Entry 4QW7 (X-ray diffraction, 2.70 A resolution); this record covers chains D and E of the 28 polymer chains in the assembly.

[Chain D]
Molecule: Proteasome subunit alpha type-5
Source organism: Saccharomyces cerevisiae
Notes: EC 3.4.25.1
Reference sequence: P32379 (PSA5_YEAST); residues -7 to 252 here correspond to UniProt positions 1-260 (UniProt number = residue number + 8)
Sequence (260 residues; row label = number of the first residue in the row; numbers below 1 keep their minus sign (Met-7 is residue -7)):
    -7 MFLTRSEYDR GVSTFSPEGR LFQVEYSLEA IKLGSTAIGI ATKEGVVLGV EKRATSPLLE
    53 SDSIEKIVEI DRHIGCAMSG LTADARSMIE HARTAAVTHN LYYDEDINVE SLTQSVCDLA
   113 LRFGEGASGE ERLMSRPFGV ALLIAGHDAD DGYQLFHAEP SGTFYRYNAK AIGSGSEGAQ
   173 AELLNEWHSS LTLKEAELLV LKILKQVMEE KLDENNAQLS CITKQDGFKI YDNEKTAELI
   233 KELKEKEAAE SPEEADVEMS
Unresolved in the structure: -7 to 0, 118-124, 243-252

[Chain E]
Molecule: Proteasome subunit alpha type-6
Source organism: Saccharomyces cerevisiae
Notes: EC 3.4.25.1
Reference sequence: P40302 (PSA6_YEAST); residues 0-233 here correspond to UniProt positions 1-234 (UniProt number = residue number + 1)
Sequence (234 residues; each row starts with the number of its first residue; numbering starts at 0):
     0 MFRNNYDGDT VTFSPTGRLF QVEYALEAIK QGSVTVGLRS NTHAVLVALK RNADELSSYQ
    60 KKIIKCDEHM GLSLAGLAPD ARVLSNYLRQ QCNYSSLVFN RKLAVERAGH LLCDKAQKNT
   120 QSYGGRPYGV GLLIIGYDKS GAHLLEFQPS GNVTELYGTA IGARSQGAKT YLERTLDTFI
   180 KIDGNPDELI KAGVEAISQS LRDESLTVDN LSIAIVGKDT PFTIYDGEAV AKYI
Unresolved in the structure: 0-2

[How chain D and chain E interact]
Contacting residue pairs (44; chain D residue first):
  Ser5(D) - Arg125(E)
  Thr6(D) - Gly7(E)
  Thr6(D) - Gln20(E)
  Phe7(D) - Gln20(E)  hydrogen bond (backbone-side chain)
  Phe7(D) - Tyr23(E)
  Phe7(D) - Ala24(E)  hydrophobic
  Phe7(D) - Leu76(E)  hydrophobic
  Phe7(D) - Arg125(E)
  Phe7(D) - Pro126(E)
  Phe7(D) - Gly128(E)
  Ser8(D) - Tyr23(E)
  Pro9(D) - Tyr23(E)  hydrophobic
  Pro9(D) - Glu26(E)
  Glu10(D) - Glu26(E)
  Glu10(D) - Gln30(E)
  Gly11(D) - Tyr23(E)
  Gly11(D) - Ala27(E)
  Leu13(D) - Arg125(E)
  Gln106(D) - Arg81(E)  hydrogen bond
  Asp110(D) - Arg81(E)  salt bridge
  Leu113(D) - Pro78(E)  hydrophobic
  Leu113(D) - Arg125(E)
  Glu117(D) - Tyr122(E)  hydrogen bond
  Ser153(D) - Pro78(E)
  Gly154(D) - Pro78(E)
  Thr155(D) - Gln59(E)
  Phe156(D) - Gln59(E)
  Tyr157(D) - Arg50(E)
  Tyr157(D) - Ala52(E)
  Tyr157(D) - Ser56(E)
  Tyr157(D) - Ser57(E)
  Tyr157(D) - Gln59(E)
  Arg158(D) - Ser56(E)
  Arg158(D) - Ser57(E)  hydrogen bond (backbone-backbone)
  Tyr159(D) - Ala52(E)
  Tyr159(D) - Asp53(E)
  Tyr159(D) - Leu55(E)
  Tyr159(D) - Ser56(E)
  Asn160(D) - Leu55(E)  hydrogen bond (backbone-backbone)
  Ala161(D) - Leu55(E)
  Gln172(D) - Asp53(E)  hydrogen bond
  Gln172(D) - Leu55(E)
  Leu175(D) - Leu55(E)
  Leu176(D) - Leu55(E)  hydrophobic
Other interface residues (no listed pair), chain D (26 interface residues in all): Arg2, Gly3
Other interface residues (no listed pair), chain E (26 interface residues in all): Asp6, Asn51, Glu54, Asp79, Gly123

[Summary]
The chain D/chain E interface involves 26 residues from each chain; the contacts include 6 hydrogen bonds and
1 salt bridge. Polar contacts include Asp110(D)-Arg81(E), Phe7(D)-Gln20(E) and Gln106(D)-Arg81(E).
Here chain D is Proteasome subunit alpha type-5 and chain E is Proteasome subunit alpha type-6, both from
Saccharomyces cerevisiae. Entry 4QW7 (yCP beta5-M45T mutant in complex with carfilzomib) was determined by
X-ray diffraction together with 4QUX, 4QUY, 4QV0, 4QV1, 4QV3, 4QV4 and 42 further entries from the same study.
